9BYR - chains L and K of the 46 polymer chains in the assembly; structure by electron microscopy, 7.75 A resolution (low resolution: residue-level contacts below are approximate; hydrogen-bond / salt-bridge calls are withheld).

Chain L (and K):
Molecule: Major DNA-binding protein
Source organism: human gammaherpesvirus 4
Notes: chain K of this document is another copy of the same molecule, construct and numbering; everything in this record applies to it too
Reference sequence: P03227 (DNBI_EBVB9); residues 1-1128 here = UniProt positions 1-1128
Sequence (1128 residues; numbered 1 to 1128; the number before each row is that of its first residue):
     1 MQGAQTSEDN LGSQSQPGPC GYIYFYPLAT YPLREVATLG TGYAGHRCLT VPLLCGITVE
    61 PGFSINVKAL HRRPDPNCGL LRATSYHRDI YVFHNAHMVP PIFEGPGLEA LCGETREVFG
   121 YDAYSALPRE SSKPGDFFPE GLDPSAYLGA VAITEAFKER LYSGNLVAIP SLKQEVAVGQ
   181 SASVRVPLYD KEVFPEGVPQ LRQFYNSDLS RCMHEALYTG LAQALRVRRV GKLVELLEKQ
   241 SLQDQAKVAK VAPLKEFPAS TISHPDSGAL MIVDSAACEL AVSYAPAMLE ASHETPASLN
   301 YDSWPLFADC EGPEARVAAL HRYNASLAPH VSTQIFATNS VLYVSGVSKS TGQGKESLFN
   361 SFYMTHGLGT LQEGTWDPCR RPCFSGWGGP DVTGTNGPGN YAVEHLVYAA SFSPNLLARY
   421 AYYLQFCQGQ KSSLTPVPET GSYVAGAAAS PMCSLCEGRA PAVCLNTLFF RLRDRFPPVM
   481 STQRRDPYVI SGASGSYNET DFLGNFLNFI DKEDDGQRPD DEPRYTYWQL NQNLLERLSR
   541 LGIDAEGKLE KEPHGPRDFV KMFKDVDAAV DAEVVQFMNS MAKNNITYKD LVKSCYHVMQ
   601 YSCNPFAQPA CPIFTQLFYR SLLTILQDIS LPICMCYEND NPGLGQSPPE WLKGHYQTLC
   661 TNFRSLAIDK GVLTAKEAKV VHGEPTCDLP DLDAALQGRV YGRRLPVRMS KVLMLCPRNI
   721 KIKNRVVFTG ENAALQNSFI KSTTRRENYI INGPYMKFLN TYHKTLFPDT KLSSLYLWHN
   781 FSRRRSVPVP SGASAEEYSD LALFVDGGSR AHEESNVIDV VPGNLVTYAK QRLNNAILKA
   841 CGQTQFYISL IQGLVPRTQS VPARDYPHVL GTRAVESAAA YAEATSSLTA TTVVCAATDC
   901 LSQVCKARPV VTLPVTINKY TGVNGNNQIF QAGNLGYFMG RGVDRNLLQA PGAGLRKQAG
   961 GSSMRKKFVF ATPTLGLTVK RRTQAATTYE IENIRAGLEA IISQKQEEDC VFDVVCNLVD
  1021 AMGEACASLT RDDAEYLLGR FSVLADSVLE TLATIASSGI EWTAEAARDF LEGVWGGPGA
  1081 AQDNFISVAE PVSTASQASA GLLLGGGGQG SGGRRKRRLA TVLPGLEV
Not modelled in the structure: 1-8, 351-355, 391-393, 433-436, 511-524, 950-962, 982-1128 (chain K: 1-8, 351-355, 391-393, 433-436, 511-524, 950-962, 982-987, 1075-1082, 1090-1128)
UniProt features mapped onto this chain:
  - region: Leu1104 to Val1128 (Required for nuclear localization)

How chain L and chain K interact:
Residue-residue contacts - 50 pairs, chain L then chain K:
  Gln428(L) - Asp1033(K)
  Gln430(L) - Tyr989(K)
  Gln430(L) - Ile991(K)
  Lys431(L) - Tyr989(K)
  Lys431(L) - Glu990(K)
  Ser432(L) - Thr988(K)
  Asp474(L) - Tyr989(K)
  Asn760(L) - Val1043(K)
  Lys764(L) - Glu1050(K)
  Thr770(L) - Asp1083(K)
  Lys771(L) - Asp1009(K)
  Leu772(L) - Asp1009(K)
  Leu772(L) - Phe1085(K)
  Ser773(L) - Asp1009(K)
  Ser773(L) - Val1011(K)
  Ser773(L) - Leu1044(K)
  Leu775(L) - Val1043(K)
  Tyr776(L) - Glu1007(K)
  Tyr776(L) - Glu1008(K)
  Tyr776(L) - Asp1009(K)
  Asn780(L) - Phe1085(K)
  Arg783(L) - Glu1007(K)
  Arg784(L) - Glu1007(K)
  Arg785(L) - Ser1087(K)
  Arg785(L) - Val1088(K)
  Arg785(L) - Ala1089(K)
  Ser786(L) - Ile1086(K)
  Val787(L) - Asn1084(K)
  Val787(L) - Phe1085(K)
  Val787(L) - Ile1086(K)
  Val787(L) - Val1088(K)
  Pro788(L) - Asp1083(K)
  Pro788(L) - Asn1084(K)
  Pro788(L) - Phe1085(K)
  Val789(L) - Asn1084(K)
  Val789(L) - Ile1086(K)
  Ala795(L) - Ile1086(K)
  Arg857(L) - Asp1032(K)
  Gln859(L) - Thr1030(K)
  Pro862(L) - Ser1028(K)
  Arg864(L) - Glu1024(K)
  Val894(L) - Asp1032(K)
  Arg941(L) - Tyr989(K)
  Arg941(L) - Glu992(K)
  Gly942(L) - Tyr989(K)
  Arg945(L) - Asp1032(K)
  Arg945(L) - Asp1033(K)
  Arg945(L) - Tyr1036(K)
  Leu948(L) - Glu992(K)
  Leu948(L) - Tyr1036(K)
Also at the interface, not in a pair above, chain L (41 interface residues in all): Arg475, Met756, Ser774, Phe781, Ser791, Ser799, Ala802, Leu803, Asn946, Gln949
Also at the interface, not in a pair above, chain K (29 interface residues in all): Ile1002, Gln1006, Phe1041, Asp1046

Overview:
41 residues of chain L face 29 of chain K across their interface.
Chain L and chain K are both Major DNA-binding protein (human gammaherpesvirus 4); the structure, Filamentous
Epstein-Barr virus annealase BALF2 ssDNA-annealing complex, was determined by electron microscopy.
